Entry 4UI7 (X-ray diffraction, 1.80 A resolution); this record covers chains A and C.

[Chain A]
Molecule: Tankyrase-2
From: Homo sapiens
Notes: EC 2.4.2.30; fragment: c-terminal fragment, residues 946-1113
UniProtKB: Q9H2K2 (TNKS2_HUMAN); residues 946-1113 here = UniProt positions 946-1113
Sequence (191 residues; row label = number of the first residue in the row):
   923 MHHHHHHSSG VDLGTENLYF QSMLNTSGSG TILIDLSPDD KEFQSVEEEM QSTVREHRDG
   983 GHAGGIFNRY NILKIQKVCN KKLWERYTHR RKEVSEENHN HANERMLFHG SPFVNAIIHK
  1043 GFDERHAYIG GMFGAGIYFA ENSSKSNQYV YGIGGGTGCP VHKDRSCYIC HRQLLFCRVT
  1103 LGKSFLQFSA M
Disordered / not traced: 923-951, 1113
Sequence notes: expression tag (923-945)
Small-molecule neighbours:
  - TA-49 (VT3; 8-hydroxy-2-(4-methylphenyl)-3,4-dihydroquinazolin-4-one): Phe1030, His1031, Gly1032, Ser1033, Pro1034, Phe1035, His1048, Ala1049, Tyr1050, Tyr1060, Phe1061, Ala1062, Lys1067, Ser1068, Tyr1071, Ile1075
  - Zn2+ (ZN): Cys1081, Val1083, His1084, Cys1089, Cys1092
Curated features (UniProtKB/Swiss-Prot):
  - binding site (Zn(2+)): Cys1081, His1084, Cys1089, Cys1092
  - mutagenesis: Met1054 (M1054V: Loss of activity)
From the paper describing this entry:
  - binding site for TA-49: Gly1032, Pro1034, Phe1035, Tyr1050, Ser1068, Ile1075

[Chain C]
Molecule: Tankyrase-2
From: Homo sapiens
Notes: EC 2.4.2.30; fragment: c-terminal fragment, residues 1115-1162
UniProtKB: Q9H2K2 (TNKS2_HUMAN); residue numbers follow UniProt; this construct covers 1114-1162
Sequence (49 residues; numbered 1114 to 1162; the number before each row is that of its first residue):
  1114 AMAHSPPGHH SVTGRPSVNG LALAEYVIYR GEQAYPEYLI TYQIMRPEG
Disordered / not traced: 1114, 1162

[Chain A / chain C interface]
Pairs across the interface (148):
  Leu958(A) - Tyr1151(C)  hydrophobic
  Glu964(A) - Tyr1151(C)  hydrogen bond
  Val968(A) - Ile1153(C)  hydrophobic
  Met972(A) - Tyr1155(C)  hydrophobic
  Arg977(A) - Asn1132(C)
  Arg977(A) - Ala1135(C)
  Arg980(A) - Val1131(C)
  Gly986(A) - Ile1157(C)
  Ile988(A) - Met1158(C)
  Ile988(A) - Pro1160(C)
  Phe989(A) - Ile1157(C)  hydrophobic
  Phe989(A) - Met1158(C)
  Asn990(A) - Pro1160(C)
  Arg991(A) - Met1158(C)  hydrogen bond (backbone-backbone)
  Tyr992(A) - Tyr1155(C)  hydrophobic
  Tyr992(A) - Gln1156(C)
  Tyr992(A) - Met1158(C)
  Asn993(A) - Tyr1155(C)
  Asn993(A) - Gln1156(C)  hydrogen bond (backbone-backbone)
  Asn993(A) - Met1158(C)
  Ile994(A) - Thr1154(C)
  Leu995(A) - Thr1154(C)  hydrogen bond (backbone-backbone)
  Lys996(A) - Leu1152(C)
  Lys996(A) - Ile1153(C)
  Lys996(A) - Thr1154(C)  hydrogen bond (backbone-backbone)
  Ile997(A) - Leu1152(C)
  Gln998(A) - Tyr1151(C)
  Gln998(A) - Leu1152(C)  hydrogen bond (backbone-backbone)
  Lys999(A) - Glu1150(C)
  Lys999(A) - Tyr1151(C)
  Val1000(A) - Tyr1148(C)  hydrogen bond (backbone-side chain)
  Val1000(A) - Pro1149(C)
  Val1000(A) - Glu1150(C)  hydrogen bond (backbone-backbone)
  Cys1001(A) - Tyr1148(C)
  Asn1002(A) - Tyr1148(C)  hydrogen bond (backbone-side chain)
  Leu1005(A) - Tyr1148(C)
  Trp1006(A) - Tyr1148(C)
  Trp1006(A) - Glu1150(C)
  Arg1008(A) - Gly1144(C)
  Arg1008(A) - Glu1145(C)
  Tyr1009(A) - Glu1145(C)
  Tyr1009(A) - Gln1146(C)
  Tyr1009(A) - Ala1147(C)
  Tyr1009(A) - Tyr1148(C)  hydrophobic
  Arg1012(A) - Arg1143(C)
  Arg1012(A) - Glu1145(C)
  Arg1012(A) - Gln1146(C)  hydrogen bond
  Val1016(A) - His1123(C)
  Glu1019(A) - His1123(C)  salt bridge
  Arg1027(A) - Tyr1139(C)  hydrogen bond
  Leu1029(A) - Tyr1139(C)  hydrophobic
  Val1036(A) - Leu1152(C)  hydrophobic
  Phe1044(A) - Gly1144(C)
  Phe1044(A) - Ala1147(C)  hydrophobic
  Glu1046(A) - Met1115(C)
  Ala1049(A) - Met1115(C)  hydrophobic
  Phe1055(A) - Gly1127(C)
  Phe1055(A) - Val1140(C)  hydrophobic
  Phe1055(A) - Tyr1142(C)  hydrogen bond (backbone-side chain)
  Ala1057(A) - Met1115(C)
  Ala1057(A) - Ala1116(C)  hydrogen bond (backbone-backbone)
  Ala1057(A) - Tyr1142(C)
  Gly1058(A) - Val1140(C)
  Gly1058(A) - Ile1141(C)
  Gly1058(A) - Tyr1142(C)
  Ile1059(A) - Met1115(C)  hydrophobic
  Ile1059(A) - Tyr1139(C)
  Ile1059(A) - Val1140(C)
  Ile1059(A) - Ile1141(C)  hydrogen bond (backbone-backbone)
  Ile1059(A) - Gly1144(C)
  Tyr1060(A) - Tyr1139(C)
  Tyr1060(A) - Val1140(C)  hydrophobic
  Phe1061(A) - Glu1138(C)
  Phe1061(A) - Tyr1139(C)  hydrogen bond (backbone-backbone)
  Phe1061(A) - Ile1141(C)  hydrophobic
  Phe1061(A) - Ala1147(C)  hydrophobic
  Glu1063(A) - Leu1136(C)
  Glu1063(A) - Ala1137(C)  hydrogen bond (backbone-backbone)
  Glu1063(A) - Tyr1139(C)  hydrogen bond
  Asn1064(A) - Ala1135(C)
  Asn1064(A) - Leu1136(C)  hydrogen bond (side chain-backbone)
  Lys1067(A) - Glu1138(C)
  Asn1069(A) - Tyr1155(C)  hydrogen bond
  Asn1069(A) - Ile1157(C)
  Val1072(A) - Tyr1155(C)
  Cys1089(A) - Ile1157(C)
  Tyr1090(A) - Gln1156(C)
  Tyr1090(A) - Ile1157(C)
  Tyr1090(A) - Met1158(C)
  Tyr1090(A) - Arg1159(C)
  Ile1091(A) - Gln1156(C)  hydrogen bond (backbone-side chain)
  Cys1092(A) - Gln1156(C)
  His1093(A) - Tyr1155(C)
  His1093(A) - Gln1156(C)
  Arg1094(A) - Ile1153(C)
  Arg1094(A) - Thr1154(C)
  Arg1094(A) - Tyr1155(C)  hydrogen bond (backbone-backbone)
  Arg1094(A) - Ile1157(C)
  Gln1095(A) - Leu1152(C)
  Gln1095(A) - Ile1153(C)
  Gln1095(A) - Thr1154(C)  hydrogen bond
  Gln1095(A) - Tyr1155(C)
  Leu1096(A) - Tyr1151(C)
  Leu1096(A) - Leu1152(C)
  Leu1096(A) - Ile1153(C)  hydrogen bond (backbone-backbone)
  Leu1096(A) - Tyr1155(C)
  Leu1097(A) - Pro1149(C)  hydrophobic
  Leu1097(A) - Tyr1151(C)
  Leu1097(A) - Leu1152(C)  hydrophobic
  Phe1098(A) - Glu1150(C)  hydrogen bond (backbone-backbone)
  Phe1098(A) - Tyr1151(C)  hydrogen bond (backbone-backbone)
  Cys1099(A) - Tyr1148(C)
  Cys1099(A) - Pro1149(C)  hydrophobic
  Arg1100(A) - Ala1147(C)
  Arg1100(A) - Tyr1148(C)  hydrogen bond (backbone-backbone)
  Arg1100(A) - Glu1150(C)  salt bridge
  Val1101(A) - Ile1141(C)  hydrophobic
  Val1101(A) - Gln1146(C)
  Thr1102(A) - Ile1141(C)
  Thr1102(A) - Gln1146(C)  hydrogen bond (backbone-backbone)
  Leu1103(A) - His1123(C)
  Leu1103(A) - Ser1124(C)  hydrogen bond (backbone-side chain)
  Leu1103(A) - Tyr1139(C)  hydrophobic
  Gly1104(A) - His1123(C)
  Lys1105(A) - Gly1121(C)
  Lys1105(A) - His1122(C)
  Lys1105(A) - His1123(C)  hydrogen bond (backbone-backbone)
  Lys1105(A) - Ser1124(C)
  Ser1106(A) - His1122(C)
  Ser1106(A) - Ser1124(C)  hydrogen bond
  Ser1106(A) - Val1125(C)
  Ser1106(A) - Thr1126(C)  hydrogen bond
  Phe1107(A) - Pro1119(C)  hydrophobic
  Phe1107(A) - His1122(C)
  Phe1107(A) - Ser1124(C)  hydrogen bond (backbone-backbone)
  Phe1107(A) - Val1125(C)
  Phe1107(A) - Thr1126(C)  hydrogen bond (backbone-backbone)
  Leu1108(A) - Thr1126(C)
  Leu1108(A) - Arg1128(C)
  Gln1109(A) - Thr1126(C)  hydrogen bond (backbone-backbone)
  Gln1109(A) - Gly1127(C)
  Gln1109(A) - Arg1128(C)  hydrogen bond (backbone-backbone)
  Phe1110(A) - Arg1128(C)
  Ser1111(A) - Arg1128(C)  hydrogen bond (backbone-backbone)
  Ser1111(A) - Pro1129(C)
  Ser1111(A) - Ser1130(C)  hydrogen bond (backbone-backbone)
  Ala1112(A) - Ser1130(C)
  Ala1112(A) - Val1131(C)  hydrophobic
Interface residues without a listed pair, chain A (81 interface residues in all): Leu955, Thr975, Gly987, Glu1015, Met1028, Phe1030, Ile1039, Ile1040, Asp1045, Ala1062, Ser1088
Interface residues without a listed pair, chain C (42 interface residues in all): Leu1134

[In short]
81 residues of chain A and 42 residues of chain C are in contact; the contacts include 37 hydrogen bonds and 2
salt bridges. Polar pairs include Glu1019(A)-His1123(C), Arg1100(A)-Glu1150(C) and Glu964(A)-Tyr1151(C). Chain
A binds Zn2+ and TA-49. The paper reports a binding site for TA-49 at Gly1032(A), Pro1034(A) and Phe1035(A)
among others.
Here chain A is Tankyrase-2 and chain C is Tankyrase-2, both from Homo sapiens. Entry 4UI7 (Crystal structure
of human tankyrase 2 in complex with TA-49) was determined by X-ray diffraction, deposited together with 4UI3,
4UI4, 4UI5, 4UI6 and 4UI8.
